PDB entry 5TED | X-ray diffraction, 1.89 A resolution | chains A and H of the 3 polymer chains in the assembly

# Chain A
Name: Lmo0488 protein
Organism: Listeria monocytogenes serovar 1/2a (strain ATCC BAA-679 / EGD-e)
UniProtKB: Q8Y9N7 (Q8Y9N7_LISMO); residue numbers follow UniProt; this construct covers 89-297
Sequence (226 residues; each row starts with the number of its first residue):
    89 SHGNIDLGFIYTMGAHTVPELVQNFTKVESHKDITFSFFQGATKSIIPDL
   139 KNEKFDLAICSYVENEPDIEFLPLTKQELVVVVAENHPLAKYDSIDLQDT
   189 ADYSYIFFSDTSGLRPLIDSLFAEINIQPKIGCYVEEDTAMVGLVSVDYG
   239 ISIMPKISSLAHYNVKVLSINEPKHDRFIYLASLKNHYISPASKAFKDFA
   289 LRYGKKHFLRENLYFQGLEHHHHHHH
Disordered / not traced: 298-314
Sequence notes: expression tag (298-314)
Small-molecule neighbours: shikimate (SKM; (3R,4S,5R)-3,4,5-trihydroxycyclohex-1-ene-1-carboxylic acid): Ile98, Tyr99, Thr100, Ala130, Thr131, Ser149, Phe196, Ser200, Gly201, Leu202, Glu224, Asp226, Pro243, Arg265

# Chain H
Name: His Tag peptide
Organism: Escherichia coli
Sequence (9 residues; each row starts with the number of its first residue):
   298 GAYGAGLAH

# How chain A and chain H interact
Residue-residue contacts (12):
  Tyr150(A) - His306(H)
  Leu160(A) - Tyr300(H)
  Pro161(A) - Tyr300(H)
  Pro161(A) - Gly303(H)
  Pro161(A) - Leu304(H)
  Phe266(A) - Ala299(H)
  Phe266(A) - Gly303(H)
  Tyr268(A) - Gly303(H)  hydrogen bond (side chain-backbone)
  Tyr268(A) - His306(H)
  Lys293(A) - Tyr300(H)
  Leu297(A) - Gly298(H)
  Leu297(A) - Tyr300(H)  hydrophobic
Other interface residues (no listed pair), chain H (7 interface residues in all): Ala302

# Summary
The chain A/chain H interface involves 7 residues from each chain, with 1 hydrogen bond. Its one
hydrogen-bonded contact is Tyr268(A)-Gly303(H). Bound to chain A: shikimate.
Here chain A is Lmo0488 protein (Listeria monocytogenes serovar 1/2a (strain ATCC BAA-679 / EGD-e)) and chain
H is His Tag peptide (Escherichia coli). Entry 5TED (Effector binding domain of QuiR in complex with
shikimate) was determined by X-ray diffraction.
